PDB entry 5KJH | X-ray diffraction, 2.27 A resolution | chains A and D of the 3 polymer chains in the assembly

== Chain A ==
Protein: putative polycomb protein Eed
Organism: Chaetomium thermophilum (strain DSM 1495 / CBS 144.50 / IMI 039719)
Reference sequence: G0S8H7 (G0S8H7_CHATD); residue numbers follow UniProt; this construct covers 1-565
Amino-acid sequence (605 residues; row label = number of the first residue in the row; numbers below 1 keep their minus sign (Met-39 is residue -39)):
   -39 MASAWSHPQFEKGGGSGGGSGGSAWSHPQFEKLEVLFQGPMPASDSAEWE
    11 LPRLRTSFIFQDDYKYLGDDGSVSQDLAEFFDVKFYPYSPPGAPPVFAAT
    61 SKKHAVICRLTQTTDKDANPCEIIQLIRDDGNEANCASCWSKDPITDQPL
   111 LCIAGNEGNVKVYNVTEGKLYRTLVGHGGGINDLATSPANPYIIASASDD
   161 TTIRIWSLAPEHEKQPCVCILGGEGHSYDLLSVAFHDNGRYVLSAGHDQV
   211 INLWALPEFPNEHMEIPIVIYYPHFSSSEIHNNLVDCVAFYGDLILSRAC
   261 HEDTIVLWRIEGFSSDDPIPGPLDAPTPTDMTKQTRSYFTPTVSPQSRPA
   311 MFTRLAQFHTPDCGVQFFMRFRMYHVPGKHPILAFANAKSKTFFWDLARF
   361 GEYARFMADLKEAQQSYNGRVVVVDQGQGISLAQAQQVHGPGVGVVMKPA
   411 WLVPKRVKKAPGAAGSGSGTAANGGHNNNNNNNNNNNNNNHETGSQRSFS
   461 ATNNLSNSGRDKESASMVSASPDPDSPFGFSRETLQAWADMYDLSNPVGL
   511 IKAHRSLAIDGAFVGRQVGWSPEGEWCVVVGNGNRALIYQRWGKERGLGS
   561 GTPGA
Disordered / not traced: -39 to 5, 28-34, 388-389, 416-477, 558-565
Construct notes: expression tag (-39 to 0)

== Chain D ==
Protein: Peptide H3K27me3
Amino-acid sequence (11 residues; each row starts with the number of its first residue):
    22 TKAARKSAPAT
Disordered / not traced: 22, 31-32
Modified residues: Lys27 (N-trimethyllysine; M3L)

== Chain A / chain D interface ==
Pairs across the interface - 27 pairs, chain A then chain D:
  Gln35(A) with Ser28(D), hydrogen bond; Ala29(D)
  Glu39(A) with Ser28(D); Ala29(D), hydrogen bond (side chain-backbone)
  Cys96(A) with Lys27(D)
  Asn142(A) with Lys27(D)
  Leu191(A) with Lys27(D)
  Leu244(A) with Ala25(D), hydrophobic
  Cys260(A) with Ala25(D), hydrophobic
  His261(A) with Lys23(D)
  Val325(A) with Ala24(D); Ala25(D); Arg26(D), hydrogen bond (backbone-backbone)
  Gln326(A) with Arg26(D), hydrogen bond; Lys27(D), hydrogen bond (side chain-backbone); Ser28(D); Ala29(D); Pro30(D)
  Phe327(A) with Ala25(D), hydrophobic; Arg26(D), hydrogen bond (backbone-backbone); Lys27(D)
  Phe328(A) with Lys27(D)
  Val524(A) with Pro30(D)
  Arg526(A) with Lys27(D), hydrogen bond (side chain-backbone); Ser28(D); Ala29(D)
  Asn542(A) with Ala29(D)
Other interface residues (no listed pair), chain A (17 interface residues in all): Asp36, Phe41

== Overview ==
17 residues of chain A and 8 residues of chain D are in contact, with 7 hydrogen bonds. Among the polar pairs
are Gln35(A)-Ser28(D), Glu39(A)-Ala29(D) and Gln326(A)-Arg26(D).
Chain A is putative polycomb protein Eed (Chaetomium thermophilum (strain DSM 1495 / CBS 144.50 / IMI 039719))
and chain D is Peptide H3K27me3; the structure, Crystal structure of an active polycomb repressive complex 2
in the stimulated state, was determined by X-ray diffraction (same publication as 5KJI and 5KKL).
